9FNN - chains E and U of the 15 polymer chains in the assembly; structure by electron microscopy, 2.85 A resolution.

[Chain E (and U)]
Molecule: Cyclic di-GMP binding protein BcsE
Organism: Escherichia coli
Notes: engineered mutation(s): Strep-tagged at N-terminus; chain U of this document is another copy of the same molecule, construct and numbering; everything in this record applies to it too
Sequence (536 residues; numbered -12 to 523; the number before each row is that of its first residue; numbers below 1 keep their minus sign (Met-12 is residue -12)):
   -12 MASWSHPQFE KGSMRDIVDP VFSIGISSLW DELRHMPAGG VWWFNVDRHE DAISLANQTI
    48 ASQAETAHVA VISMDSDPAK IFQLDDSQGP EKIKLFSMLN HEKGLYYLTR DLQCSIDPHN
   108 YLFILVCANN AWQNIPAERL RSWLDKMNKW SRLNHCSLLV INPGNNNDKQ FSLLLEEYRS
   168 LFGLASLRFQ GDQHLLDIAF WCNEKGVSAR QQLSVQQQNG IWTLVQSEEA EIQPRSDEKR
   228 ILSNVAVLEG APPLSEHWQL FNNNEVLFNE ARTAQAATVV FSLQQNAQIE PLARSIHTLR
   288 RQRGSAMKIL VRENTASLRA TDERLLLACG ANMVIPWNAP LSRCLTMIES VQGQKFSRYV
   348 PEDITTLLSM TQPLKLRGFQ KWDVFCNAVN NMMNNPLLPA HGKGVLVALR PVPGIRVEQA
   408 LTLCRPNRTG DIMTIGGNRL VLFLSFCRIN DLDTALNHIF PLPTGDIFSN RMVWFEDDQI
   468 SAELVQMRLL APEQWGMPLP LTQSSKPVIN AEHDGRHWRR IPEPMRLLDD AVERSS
Disordered / not traced: -12 to 4, 214-221, 488-505, 516-523 (chain U: -12 to 4, 516-523)
Residues lining bound ligands:
  - c-di-GMP (C2E; 9,9'-[(2R,3R,3aS,5S,7aR,9R,10R,10aS,12S,14aR)-3,5,10,12-tetrahydroxy-5,12-dioxidooctahydro-2H,7H-difuro[3,2-d:3',2'-j][1,3,7,9,2,8]tetraoxadiphosphacyclododecine-2,9-diyl]bis(2-amino-1,9-dihydro-6H-purin-6-one)), molecule 1: Asn273, Ser304, Leu305, Arg306, Asp309, Asn414, Arg415, Thr416, His445
  - c-di-GMP (C2E), molecule 2: Leu305, Arg306, Ala307, Asn414, Arg415, Asp418, Leu431, Ser432, Phe433, Cys434, Arg435, Asp438, Thr441, Ala442, His445
From the paper describing this entry:
  - binding site for c-di-GMP: Arg306, Arg415

[Interface between chain E and chain U]
Contacting residue pairs (80; chain E residue first):
  Asp132(E) - Arg139(U)  salt bridge
  Asp155(E) - His244(U)
  Tyr165(E) - Tyr165(U)
  Tyr165(E) - Cys189(U)  hydrophobic
  Tyr165(E) - Asn190(U)  hydrogen bond (side chain-backbone)
  Arg166(E) - Asn135(U)
  Arg166(E) - Phe169(U)
  Phe169(E) - Arg166(U)
  Phe187(E) - Val194(U)  hydrophobic
  Cys189(E) - Tyr165(U)
  Val194(E) - Phe187(U)  hydrophobic
  Val194(E) - Ala196(U)
  Ser195(E) - Ala196(U)
  Ala196(E) - Val194(U)
  Ala196(E) - Ala196(U)
  Ala196(E) - Gln220(U)  hydrogen bond (backbone-side chain)
  Arg197(E) - Gln220(U)
  Arg197(E) - Arg222(U)
  Arg197(E) - Glu225(U)  salt bridge
  Ala238(E) - Asn437(U)
  Pro240(E) - Phe462(U)
  Leu241(E) - Ile436(U)  hydrophobic
  Leu241(E) - Phe462(U)
  Ser242(E) - His388(U)
  Glu300(E) - Arg330(U)  salt bridge
  Leu305(E) - Arg330(U)
  Glu310(E) - Arg330(U)  salt bridge
  Glu310(E) - Thr333(U)
  Arg311(E) - Glu336(U)  salt bridge
  Leu314(E) - Ser337(U)
  Met320(E) - Met320(U)  hydrophobic
  Pro323(E) - Arg330(U)
  Pro323(E) - Met334(U)  hydrophobic
  Asn325(E) - Asn325(U)
  Asn325(E) - Pro327(U)
  Pro327(E) - Asn325(U)
  Ser329(E) - Arg435(U)
  Ser329(E) - Asn437(U)  hydrogen bond
  Ser329(E) - Asp438(U)  hydrogen bond
  Arg330(E) - Glu300(U)  salt bridge
  Arg330(E) - Glu310(U)  salt bridge
  Arg330(E) - Pro323(U)
  Arg330(E) - Trp324(U)
  Leu332(E) - Arg435(U)
  Thr333(E) - Glu310(U)  hydrogen bond
  Thr333(E) - Arg435(U)  hydrogen bond
  Met334(E) - Pro323(U)  hydrophobic
  Glu336(E) - Arg311(U)  salt bridge
  Glu336(E) - Arg435(U)  salt bridge
  Ser337(E) - Leu314(U)
  Ser337(E) - Asn319(U)  hydrogen bond (side chain-backbone)
  Ser337(E) - Arg345(U)  hydrogen bond (backbone-side chain)
  Gln339(E) - Arg345(U)  hydrogen bond (backbone-side chain)
  Gly340(E) - Ser344(U)  hydrogen bond (backbone-side chain)
  Gln341(E) - Lys342(U)
  Gln341(E) - Phe343(U)
  Gln341(E) - Ser344(U)  hydrogen bond (side chain-backbone)
  Gln341(E) - Arg345(U)
  Lys342(E) - Gln341(U)
  Lys342(E) - Ser344(U)
  Phe343(E) - Gln341(U)
  Ser344(E) - Gly340(U)
  Ser344(E) - Gln341(U)  hydrogen bond (backbone-side chain)
  Arg345(E) - Ser337(U)  hydrogen bond (side chain-backbone)
  Arg345(E) - Gln339(U)  hydrogen bond (side chain-backbone)
  Arg345(E) - Gln341(U)
  His388(E) - Ser242(U)
  Arg435(E) - Ser329(U)  hydrogen bond (side chain-backbone)
  Arg435(E) - Leu332(U)
  Arg435(E) - Thr333(U)  hydrogen bond
  Asn437(E) - Leu328(U)
  Asn437(E) - Ser329(U)
  Asn437(E) - Leu332(U)
  Asp438(E) - Ser329(U)  hydrogen bond
  Phe462(E) - Pro240(U)
  Phe462(E) - Leu241(U)
  Glu463(E) - Leu241(U)
  Glu463(E) - Ser242(U)
  Glu463(E) - Glu243(U)
  Asp465(E) - Glu243(U)
Also at the interface, not in a pair above, chain E (56 interface residues in all): Arg139, Leu162, Glu191, Pro239, Glu243, Asn319, Val321, Trp324, Ala326, Leu328, Ile436
Also at the interface, not in a pair above, chain U (62 interface residues in all): Glu163, Glu191, Gly193, Ser195, Ser223, Lys226, Ala238, Pro239, Leu305, Ala307, Ala326, Val338, Glu463

[Summary]
56 residues of chain E face 62 of chain U across their interface, with 17 hydrogen bonds and 9 salt bridges.
Polar contacts include Asp132(E)-Arg139(U), Arg197(E)-Glu225(U) and Glu300(E)-Arg330(U). Chain E binds
c-di-GMP. The paper reports a binding site for c-di-GMP at Arg306(E) and Arg415(E).
Chain E and chain U are both Cyclic di-GMP binding protein BcsE (Escherichia coli); the structure, Cryo-EM
structure of the c-di-GMP-saturated 'crown'less Bcs macrocomplex for cellulose secretion in E. coli, was
determined by electron microscopy, deposited together with 9FMV, 9FMZ, 9FO7, 9FP0 and 9FP2.
